1YIE - chains A and C of the 4 polymer chains in the assembly; structure by X-ray diffraction, 2.40 A resolution.

[Chain A (and C)]
Molecule: Hemoglobin alpha chain
Organism: Homo sapiens
Notes: chain C of this document is another copy of the same molecule, construct and numbering; everything in this record applies to it too
Reference sequence: P69905 (HBA_HUMAN); residue numbers follow UniProt; this construct covers 1-141
Amino-acid sequence (141 residues; each row starts with the number of its first residue):
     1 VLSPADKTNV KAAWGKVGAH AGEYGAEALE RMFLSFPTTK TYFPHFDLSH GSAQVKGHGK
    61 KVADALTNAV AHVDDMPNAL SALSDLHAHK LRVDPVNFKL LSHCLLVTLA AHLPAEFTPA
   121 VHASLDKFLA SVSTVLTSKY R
UniProt features mapped onto this chain:
  - site: Lys-61 (Not glycated)
Metal / ion sites: heme Fe: His-87 (together with oxygen molecule)
Small-molecule neighbours: heme / oxygen molecule: Leu-29, Thr-39, Tyr-42, Phe-43, His-45, Phe-46, His-58, Lys-61, Val-62, Ala-65, Leu-66, Leu-83, Leu-86, His-87, Leu-91, Val-93, Asn-97, Phe-98, Leu-101, Val-132, Leu-136

[Chain A / chain C interface]
Residue-residue contacts (5):
  Asp-126(A) with Arg-141(C), salt bridge
  Lys-127(A) with Arg-141(C)
  Arg-141(A) with Ala-123(C); Asp-126(C), salt bridge; Lys-127(C)
Also at the interface, not in a pair above, chain A (5 interface residues in all): Ala-123, Ala-130

[Summary]
Chain A and chain C form an interface of 5 and 4 residues respectively; the contacts include 2 salt bridges.
Its one salt-bridged contact is Asp-126(A)/Arg-141(C). Bound to chain A: heme / oxygen molecule.
Both chains are Hemoglobin alpha chain (Homo sapiens). Entry 1YIE (T-to-thigh quaternary transitions in human
hemoglobin: betaW37A oxy (2.2MM IHP, 13% PEG) (1 test set)) was determined by X-ray diffraction, deposited
together with 1XXT, 1XY0, 1XZ5, 1XZ7, 1XZU, 1XZV and 45 further entries.
